PDB entry 7SCC | electron microscopy, 2.60 A resolution | chains AS and AT of the 36 polymer chains in the assembly

Chain AS (and AT):
Name: Orange carotenoid-binding protein
From: Synechocystis sp. PCC 6803 substr. Kazusa
Notes: chain AT of this document is another copy of the same molecule, construct and numbering; everything in this record applies to it too
UniProtKB: P74102 (OCP_SYNY3); residue numbers follow UniProt; this construct covers 1-317
Sequence (317 residues; each row starts with the number of its first residue):
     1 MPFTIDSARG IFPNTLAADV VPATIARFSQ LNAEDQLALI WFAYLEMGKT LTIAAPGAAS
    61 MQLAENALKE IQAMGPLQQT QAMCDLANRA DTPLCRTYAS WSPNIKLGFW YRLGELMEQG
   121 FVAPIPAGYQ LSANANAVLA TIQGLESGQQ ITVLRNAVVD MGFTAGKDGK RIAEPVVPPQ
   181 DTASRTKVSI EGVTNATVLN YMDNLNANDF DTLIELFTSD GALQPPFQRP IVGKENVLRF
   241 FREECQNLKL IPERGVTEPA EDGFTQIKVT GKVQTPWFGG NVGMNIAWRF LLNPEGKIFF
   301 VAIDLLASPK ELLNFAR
Not modelled in the structure: 1-16, 180-184 (chain AT: 1-182, 314-317)
Swiss-Prot annotation at these positions:
  - binding site (echinenone): Glu34 to Ala38, Leu37 to Tyr44, Thr80 to Met83, Leu107 to Met117, Ile125 to Tyr129, Ile151 to Met161, Tyr201, Cys245 to Leu250, Val273 to Met284, Trp288
  - mutagenesis: Glu34 (E34A: Alters carotenoid specificity, <40% quenching, decreases stability of OCP-R, accelerates OCP-R to OCP-O reversion), Tyr44 (Y44F: Acts like wild-type; Y44S: Cannot convert to red form (OCP-R), no NPQ. Does not bind to phycobilisomes), Cys84 (C84A: <40% quenching, decreases stability of OCP-R, accelerates OCP-R to OCP-O reversion), Trp110 (W110F: Acts like wild-type; W110S: Incomplete conversion to red form (OCP-R), no NPQ), Pro126 to Tyr129 (Cannot convert to red form (OCP-R)), Pro126 (P126V: <40% quenching, decreases stability of OCP-R, accelerates OCP-R to OCP-O reversion), Tyr129 (Y129F: <40% quenching, decreases stability of OCP-R, accelerates OCP-R to OCP-O reversion), Arg155 (R155L: Able to convert to red form (OCP-R), no NPQ)
Residues lining bound ligands: beta,beta-carotene-4,4'-dione (45D): Glu34, Leu37, Ala38, Ile40, Trp41, Tyr44, Met47, Thr52, Ile53, Ala54, Ala55, Pro56, Ala58, Ala59, Thr80, Met83, Asn104, Leu107, Gly108, Trp110, Tyr111, Leu113, Gly114, Met117, Pro124, Ile125, Pro126, Tyr129, Ile151, Leu154, Glu174, Pro175, Val176, Val177

Chain AS / chain AT interface:
Residue-residue contacts - 33 pairs, chain AS then chain AT:
  Asp220(AS) - Glu311(AT)
  Gln224(AS) - Phe227(AT)
  Phe227(AS) - Gln224(AT)
  Phe227(AS) - Phe227(AT)
  Phe227(AS) - Gln228(AT)
  Phe227(AS) - Arg229(AT)
  Gln228(AS) - Phe227(AT)
  Arg229(AS) - Phe227(AT)
  Pro230(AS) - Phe227(AT)
  Val232(AS) - Glu311(AT)
  Glu261(AS) - Pro309(AT)
  Phe278(AS) - Arg229(AT)
  Arg289(AS) - Ala307(AT)  hydrogen bond (side chain-backbone)
  Phe299(AS) - Glu311(AT)
  Leu306(AS) - Arg289(AT)
  Ala307(AS) - Arg289(AT)  hydrogen bond (backbone-side chain)
  Ala307(AS) - Phe300(AT)  hydrophobic
  Pro309(AS) - Glu261(AT)
  Pro309(AS) - Asp262(AT)
  Pro309(AS) - Phe264(AT)  hydrophobic
  Glu311(AS) - Phe300(AT)
  Leu313(AS) - Arg229(AT)
  Leu313(AS) - Pro230(AT)
  Asn314(AS) - Pro230(AT)
  Asn314(AS) - Val232(AT)
  Phe315(AS) - Arg229(AT)
  Phe315(AS) - Pro230(AT)  hydrogen bond (backbone-backbone)
  Ala316(AS) - Pro230(AT)  hydrogen bond (backbone-backbone)
  Ala316(AS) - Ile231(AT)
  Ala316(AS) - Val232(AT)
  Arg317(AS) - Ile231(AT)
  Arg317(AS) - Phe240(AT)
  Arg317(AS) - Glu244(AT)
Also at the interface, not in a pair above, chain AS (22 interface residues in all): Leu291, Ser308
Also at the interface, not in a pair above, chain AT (23 interface residues in all): Ala222, Asn236, Lys268, Leu291, Phe299, Leu306

In short:
Chain AS and chain AT form an interface of 22 and 23 residues respectively, with 4 hydrogen bonds. Polar
contacts include Arg289(AS)-Ala307(AT), Phe315(AS)-Pro230(AT) and Ala316(AS)-Pro230(AT). Bound to chain AS:
beta,beta-carotene-4,4'-dione. From UniProt: 62 echinenone-binding residues and 9 mutagenesis sites on chain
AS.
Both chains are Orange carotenoid-binding protein (Synechocystis sp. PCC 6803 substr. Kazusa). Entry 7SCC
(T-cylinder of Synechocystis PCC 6803 Phycobilisome, complex with OCP - local refinement) was determined by
electron microscopy, deposited together with 7SC7, 7SC9 and 7SCB.
